5OYD - chain A; structure by X-ray diffraction, 2.10 A resolution.

# Chain A
Protein: Cellulase, putative, cel5D
Organism: Cellvibrio japonicus
Notes: EC 3.2.1.151
UniProt: B3PD52 (B3PD52_CELJU); residues 96-468 here = UniProt positions 96-468
Chain sequence (396 residues; numbered 73 to 468; the number before each row is that of its first residue):
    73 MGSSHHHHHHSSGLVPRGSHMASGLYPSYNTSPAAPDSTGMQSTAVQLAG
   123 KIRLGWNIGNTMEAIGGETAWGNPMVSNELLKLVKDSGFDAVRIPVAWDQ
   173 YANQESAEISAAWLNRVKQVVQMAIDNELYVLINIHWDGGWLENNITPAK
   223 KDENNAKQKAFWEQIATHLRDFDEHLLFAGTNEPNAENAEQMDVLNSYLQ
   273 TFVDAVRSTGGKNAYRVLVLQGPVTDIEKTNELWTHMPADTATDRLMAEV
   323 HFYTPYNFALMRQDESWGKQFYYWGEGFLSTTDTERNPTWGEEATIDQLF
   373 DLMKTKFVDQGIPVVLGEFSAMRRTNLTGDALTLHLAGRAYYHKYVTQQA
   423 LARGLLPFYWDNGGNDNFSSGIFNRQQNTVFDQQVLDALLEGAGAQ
Not modelled in the structure: 73-95, 466-468
Construct notes: initiating methionine (73); expression tag (74-95)
Glycans and other covalent adducts: N-acetyl-beta-D-glucopyranosylamine (NBG) linked to Glu255
What the authors report for this chain:
  - binding site for N-acetyl-beta-D-glucopyranosylamine: His208, Asn254, Glu255, His323, Glu390, Trp432
  - binding site for beta-D-glucopyranose: Asn132, Trp143, Trp432
  - binding site for alpha-D-xylopyranose: Trp209, Asp438
  - catalytic residues: Glu255, Glu390

# In short
From the paper: catalytic residues Glu255 and Glu390; a binding site for N-acetyl-beta-D-glucopyranosylamine
at His208, Asn254 and Glu255 among others.
Chain A is Cellulase, putative, cel5D (Cellvibrio japonicus); the structure, GH5 endo-xyloglucanase from
Cellvibrio japonicus, was determined by X-ray diffraction together with 5OYC and 5OYE from the same study.
